PDB entry 4JI6 | X-ray diffraction, 3.55 A resolution | chains A and L of the 21 polymer chains in the assembly

Chain A:
Molecule: 16S rRNA
Source organism: Thermus thermophilus
Sequence (1522 nucleotides; each row starts with the number of its first residue; note: 42 numbers in that range are skipped by the numbering (no residue carries them; nothing is unmodelled there); a row labelled like 190A-190L holds insertion residues (190A, then the next letters in order); numbering starts at 0):
     0 UUUGUUGGAGAGUUUGAUCCUGGCUCAGGGUGAACGCUGGCGGCGUGCCU
    50 AAGACAUGCAAGUCGUGCGGG
    73 CCGCGGGGUUUU
    88 ACUCCG
    95 UGGUC
   101 AGCGGCGGACGGGUGAGUAACGCGUGGGU
  129A G
   130 ACCUACCCGGAAGAGGGGGACAACCCGGGGAAACUCGGGCUAAUCCCCCA
   180 UGUGGACCCGC
190A-190L CCCUUGGGGUGU
   191 GUCCAAAGGGCUUU
   216 GCCCGCUUCCGGAUGGGCCCGCGUCCCAUCAGCUAGUUGGUGGGGUAAUG
   266 GCCCACCAAGGCGACGACGGGUAGCCGGUCUGAGAGGAUGGCCGGCCACA
   316 GGGGCACUGAGACACGGGCCCCACUCCUACGGGAGGCAGCAGUUAGGAAU
   366 CUUCCGCAAUGGGCGCAAGCCUGACGGAGCGACGCCGCUUGGAGGAAGAA
   416 GCCCUUCGGGGUGUAAACUCCUGAA
   442 CCCGGGACGAAACCCCCGACGA
   474 GGGGACUGACGGUACCGGG
   494 GUAAUAGCGCCGGCCAACUCCGUGCCAGCAGCCGCGGUAAUACGGAGGGC
   544 GCGAGCGUUACCCGGAUUCACUGGGCGUAAAGGGCGUGUAGGCGGCCUGG
   594 GGCGUCCCAUGUGAAAGACCACGGCUCAACCGUGGGGGAGCGUGGGAUAC
   644 GCUCAGGCUAGACGGUGGGAGAGGGUGGUGGAAUUCCCGGAGUAGCGGUG
   694 AAAUGCGCAGAUACCGGGAGGAACGCCGAUGGCGAAGGCAGCCACCUGGU
   744 CCACCCGUGACGCUGAGGCGCGAAAGCGUGGGGAGCAAACCGGAUUAGAU
   794 ACCCGGGUAGUCCACGCCCUAAACGAUGCGCGCUAGGUCUCUGGGUCU
   848 CCUGGGGGCCGAAGCUAACGCGUUAAGCGCGCCGCCUGGGGAGUACGGCC
   898 GCAAGGCUGAAACUCAAAGGAAUUGACGGGGGCCCGCACAAGCGGUGGAG
   948 CAUGUGGUUUAAUUCGAAGXAACGCGAAGAACCUUACCAGGCCUUGACAU
   998 GCUAGG
 1003A G
  1004 AACCCGGGUGAAAGCCUGGGGUGCCCC
1030A-1030D GCGA
  1031 GGGGAGCCCUAGCACAGGUGCUGCAUGGCCGUCGUCAGCUCGUGCCGUGA
  1081 GGUGUUGGGUUAAGUCCCGCAACGAGCGCAACCCCCGCCGUUAGUUGCCA
  1131 GCGGUUCGGCCGGGCACUCUAACGGGACUGCCCGCGAAA
  1171 GCGGGAGGAAGGAGGGGACGACGUCUGGUCAGCAUGGCCCUUACGGCCUG
  1221 GGCGACACACGUGCUACAAUGCCCACUACAAAGCGAUGCCACCCGGCAAC
  1271 GGGGAGCUAAUCGCAAAAAGGUGGGCCCAGUUCGGAUUGGGGUCUGCAAC
  1321 CCGACCCCAUGAAGCCGGAAUCGCUAGUAAUCGCGGAUCAG
 1361A C
  1362 CAUGCCGCGGUGAAUACGUUCCCGGGCCUUGUACACACXGCCXGUXACGC
  1412 CAUGGGAGCGGGCUCUACCCGAAGUCGCCGGG
  1446 AGCCUACGGG
  1459 CAGGCGCCGAGGGUAGGGCCCGUGACUGGGGCGAAGUCGUAACAAGGUAG
  1509 CUGUACCGGAAGGUGCGGCUGGAUCCACUCCUUUCU
Unresolved in the structure: 0-2, 1534-1538
Sequence notes: conflict C1534 (A2157 in M26923.1), A1535 (C2158 in M26923.1)
Modified positions: PSU (pseudouridine-5'-monophosphate) at position 516, 7MG (7N-methyl-8-hydroguanosine-5'-monophosphate) at position 527, M2G (N2-dimethylguanosine-5'-monophosphate) at position 966, 5MC (5-methylcytidine-5'-monophosphate) at position 967, 2MG (2N-methylguanosine-5'-monophosphate) at position 1207, 5MC (5-methylcytidine-5'-monophosphate) at position 1400, 4OC (4n,o2'-methylcytidine-5'-monophosphate) at position 1402, 5MC (5-methylcytidine-5'-monophosphate) at position 1404, 5MC (5-methylcytidine-5'-monophosphate) at position 1407, UR3 (3-methyluridine-5'-monophoshate) at position 1498, MA6 (6N-dimethyladenosine-5'-monophoshate) at position 1518, MA6 (6N-dimethyladenosine-5'-monophoshate) at position 1519, PSU (pseudouridine-5'-monophosphate) at position 1540, PSU (pseudouridine-5'-monophosphate) at position 1541
Metal / ion sites: Mg2+ site 1: G3 (shared with 1 residue of chain D); Mg2+ site 2 near U12 (its only coordinating residue here); Mg2+ site 3 near G21 (its only coordinating residue here); Mg2+ site 4 near G22 (its only coordinating residue here); Mg2+ site 5: G22, U884; Mg2+ site 6 near G27 (its only coordinating residue here); Mg2+ site 7 near A53 (its only coordinating residue here); Mg2+ site 8: A59, U387; Mg2+ site 9 near G61 (its only coordinating residue here); Mg2+ site 10 near U83 (its only coordinating residue here); Mg2+ site 11 near G97 (its only coordinating residue here); Mg2+ site 12 near U98 (its only coordinating residue here); 102 more Mg2+ sites not listed
From the paper describing this entry:
  - conformationally variable residues: A1492, A1493
  - mutagenesis - C1490U: increased growth

Chain L:
Molecule: Ribosomal protein S12
Source organism: Thermus thermophilus
Reference sequence: F6DEQ7 (F6DEQ7_THETG); residue numbers follow UniProt; this construct covers 1-135
Amino-acid sequence (135 residues; row label = number of the first residue in the row):
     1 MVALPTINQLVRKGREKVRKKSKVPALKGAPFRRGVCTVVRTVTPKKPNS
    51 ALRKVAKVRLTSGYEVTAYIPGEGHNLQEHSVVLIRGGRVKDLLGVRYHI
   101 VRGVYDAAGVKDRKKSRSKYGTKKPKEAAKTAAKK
Unresolved in the structure: 1-4, 129-135
Sequence notes: conflict Leu-94 (Pro in F6DEQ7)
Modified positions: Asp-92 ((3s)-3-(methylsulfanyl)-l-aspartic acid; 0TD)
Metal / ion sites: Mg2+: Asn-49 (shared with G529(A) of chain A)

How chain A and chain L interact:
Residue-residue contacts - 116 pairs, chain A then chain L:
  U24(A) / Lys-23(L)  salt bridge to the phosphate
  A33(A) / Phe-32(L)  base contact
  C34(A) / Phe-32(L)  sugar contact
  C34(A) / Val-104(L)  phosphate contact
  G35(A) / Val-104(L)  sugar contact
  G35(A) / Ser-118(L)  hydrogen bond to the sugar
  G35(A) / Gly-121(L)  sugar contact
  C36(A) / Arg-117(L)  hydrogen bond to the sugar
  C36(A) / Ser-118(L)  sugar contact
  C36(A) / Thr-122(L)  sugar contact
  C36(A) / Lys-123(L)  salt bridge to the phosphate
  C36(A) / Lys-124(L)  hydrogen bond to the phosphate
  U37(A) / Lys-123(L)  phosphate contact
  U37(A) / Lys-124(L)  hydrogen bond to the phosphate
  C48(A) / Lys-28(L)  hydrogen bond to the sugar
  U49(A) / Lys-28(L)  sugar contact
  C241(A) / Arg-19(L)  phosphate contact
  G302(A) / Lys-17(L)  salt bridge to the phosphate
  A303(A) / Lys-17(L)  salt bridge to the phosphate
  G362(A) / Arg-33(L)  hydrogen bond to the sugar
  G362(A) / Arg-34(L)  salt bridge to the phosphate
  G362(A) / Thr-61(L)  phosphate contact
  A363(A) / Lys-28(L)  base contact
  A363(A) / Ala-30(L)  base contact
  A363(A) / Pro-31(L)  base contact
  A363(A) / Phe-32(L)  base contact
  A363(A) / Arg-33(L)  phosphate contact
  A363(A) / Arg-34(L)  salt bridge to the phosphate
  A363(A) / Thr-61(L)  hydrogen bond to the phosphate
  A363(A) / Leu-84(L)  sugar contact
  A363(A) / Tyr-105(L)  phosphate contact
  A364(A) / Lys-28(L)  base contact
  G500(A) / Lys-124(L)  salt bridge to the phosphate
  C501(A) / Arg-117(L)  salt bridge to the phosphate
  C501(A) / Ser-118(L)  hydrogen bond to the phosphate
  C501(A) / Lys-124(L)  salt bridge to the phosphate
  G502(A) / Ser-116(L)  phosphate contact
  G502(A) / Arg-117(L)  hydrogen bond to the phosphate
  G502(A) / Ser-118(L)  hydrogen bond to the phosphate
  G502(A) / Lys-119(L)  hydrogen bond to the phosphate
  C503(A) / Ser-116(L)  hydrogen bond to the phosphate
  C503(A) / Lys-119(L)  salt bridge to the phosphate
  C518(A) / Pro-48(L)  base contact
  C518(A) / Ser-50(L)  hydrogen bond to the base
  C519(A) / Ser-50(L)  hydrogen bond to the phosphate
  C519(A) / Ala-51(L)  phosphate contact
  A520(A) / Ala-51(L)  phosphate contact
  A520(A) / Leu-52(L)  hydrogen bond to the phosphate
  A520(A) / Lys-54(L)  salt bridge to the phosphate
  A520(A) / Glu-73(L)  hydrogen bond to the sugar
  G521(A) / Arg-53(L)  hydrogen bond to the base
  G521(A) / Lys-54(L)  salt bridge to the phosphate
  G521(A) / Glu-73(L)  phosphate contact
  C522(A) / Asn-49(L)  base contact
  C522(A) / Arg-53(L)  base contact
  C522(A) / Tyr-69(L)  hydrogen bond to the phosphate
  C522(A) / Pro-71(L)  phosphate contact
  C522(A) / Gly-72(L)  hydrogen bond to the phosphate
  C522(A) / Asp-92(L)  base contact
  C522(A) / Tyr-120(L)  sugar contact
  A523(A) / Arg-53(L)  base contact
  A523(A) / Val-90(L)  base contact
  A523(A) / Asp-92(L)  base contact
  A523(A) / Tyr-120(L)  phosphate contact
  C525(A) / Lys-91(L)  phosphate contact
  C526(A) / Lys-91(L)  salt bridge to the phosphate
  7MG_527(A) / Lys-47(L)  base contact
  7MG_527(A) / Asn-49(L)  hydrogen bond to the base
  C528(A) / Asn-49(L)  base contact
  G529(A) / Asn-49(L)  base contact
  G529(A) / Ser-50(L)  hydrogen bond to the base
  G530(A) / Pro-48(L)  base contact
  G537(A) / Glu-73(L)  sugar contact
  G537(A) / Arg-113(L)  salt bridge to the phosphate
  G538(A) / Arg-113(L)  salt bridge to the phosphate
  G538(A) / Lys-114(L)  hydrogen bond to the phosphate
  G538(A) / Lys-115(L)  hydrogen bond to the phosphate
  A539(A) / Lys-114(L)  salt bridge to the phosphate
  A539(A) / Lys-115(L)  salt bridge to the phosphate
  G550(A) / Lys-119(L)  sugar contact
  U551(A) / Phe-32(L)  base contact
  U551(A) / Arg-86(L)  sugar contact
  U552(A) / Pro-31(L)  hydrogen bond to the sugar
  U552(A) / Phe-32(L)  base contact
  U552(A) / Arg-86(L)  hydrogen bond to the sugar
  U552(A) / Gly-87(L)  phosphate contact
  A553(A) / Gly-29(L)  hydrogen bond to the sugar
  A553(A) / Pro-31(L)  sugar contact
  A553(A) / Gly-88(L)  phosphate contact
  C554(A) / Ser-22(L)  hydrogen bond to the phosphate
  C555(A) / Lys-20(L)  salt bridge to the phosphate
  C556(A) / Lys-20(L)  salt bridge to the phosphate
  C562(A) / Arg-15(L)  base contact
  C562(A) / Glu-16(L)  hydrogen bond to the base
  A563(A) / Arg-15(L)  base contact
  C564(A) / Leu-10(L)  phosphate contact
  C564(A) / Arg-15(L)  salt bridge to the phosphate
  G567(A) / Pro-5(L)  base contact
  G567(A) / Arg-15(L)  hydrogen bond to the base
  G568(A) / Pro-5(L)  base contact
  G585(A) / Asn-8(L)  hydrogen bond to the sugar
  C880(A) / Thr-6(L)  hydrogen bond to the phosphate
  C880(A) / Asn-8(L)  hydrogen bond to the phosphate
  C880(A) / Gln-9(L)  phosphate contact
  C880(A) / Arg-12(L)  salt bridge to the phosphate
  G881(A) / Gln-9(L)  hydrogen bond to the phosphate
  G881(A) / Arg-12(L)  salt bridge to the phosphate
  G881(A) / Lys-13(L)  salt bridge to the phosphate
  C882(A) / Pro-5(L)  base contact
  C882(A) / Lys-13(L)  salt bridge to the phosphate
  U884(A) / Arg-15(L)  hydrogen bond to the base
  C910(A) / Arg-97(L)  salt bridge to the phosphate
  C912(A) / Lys-46(L)  salt bridge to the phosphate
  A913(A) / Lys-47(L)  phosphate contact
  A913(A) / Lys-91(L)  salt bridge to the phosphate
  A1413(A) / Lys-57(L)  salt bridge to the phosphate
Interface residues without a listed pair, chain A (61 interface residues in all): C242, G524, G541, C879, C883, A909, U911
Interface residues without a listed pair, chain L (64 interface residues in all): Val-18, Lys-21, Val-24, Arg-89, Gly-95, Val-101

Overview:
61 residues of chain A and 64 residues of chain L are in contact, with 34 hydrogen bonds and 28 salt bridges.
Polar pairs include C518(A)/Ser-50(L), G521(A)/Arg-53(L) and 7MG_527(A)/Asn-49(L). G22(A) and U884(A) form the
Mg2+ site 5. From the paper: C1490U of chain A increases growth; conformational variability at A1492(A) and
A1493(A).
Here chain A is 16S rRNA and chain L is Ribosomal protein S12, both from Thermus thermophilus. Entry 4JI6
(Crystal Structure of 30S ribosomal subunit from Thermus thermophilus) was determined by X-ray diffraction,
deposited together with 4JI0, 4JI1, 4JI2, 4JI3, 4JI4, 4JI5, 4JI7 and 4JI8.
